PDB entry 7XG1 | electron microscopy, 3.30 A resolution | chains B and D of the 8 polymer chains in the assembly

== Chain B ==
Name: Csf3
Source organism: Pseudomonas aeruginosa
Sequence (220 residues; each row starts with the number of its first residue):
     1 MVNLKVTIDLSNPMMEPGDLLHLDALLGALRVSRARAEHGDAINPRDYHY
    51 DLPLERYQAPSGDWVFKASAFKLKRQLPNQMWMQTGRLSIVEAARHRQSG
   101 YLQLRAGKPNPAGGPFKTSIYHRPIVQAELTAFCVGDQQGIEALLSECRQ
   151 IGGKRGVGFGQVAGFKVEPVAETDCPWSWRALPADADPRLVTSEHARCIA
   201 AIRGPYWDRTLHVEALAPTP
Unresolved in the structure: 1

== Chain D ==
Name: Csf2
Source organism: Pseudomonas aeruginosa
Sequence (348 residues; each row starts with the number of its first residue):
     1 MQIEVTVRNITPIFSAAPGSNYITIDGTINPPPGVSRFPLVRTRMMYVAA
    51 DVGDGVIKSVPLQIVPGNTMRSLLRRTMLKHVIEPALVEKGNKLSIGAYA
   101 TAYSGNATGNPDGVPSSFDEIATMRAHPFIGLFGGGPRMLEGRLMVDSLY
   151 PIHTNAERILGAGYENEMMSGPITQVVWARRMDPILNLGSSEDVEVINGG
   201 AVAANGWIQDLLANSKAAASKKKKAAADEDESDGAAEENGRGLKAFNAHE
   251 VVIPGLKWVWRISLDRPTDAQVGLVLLALNKMTNERIAGGHSKDYGRFVI
   301 DGVSLNGEQVWSQSGITGGEQYFDAVAEAIDGLSSKEFEQFAQSAKEA
Unresolved in the structure: 221-239, 346-348

== How chain B and chain D interact ==
Residue-residue contacts - 12 pairs, chain B then chain D:
  I90(B) - I121(D)  hydrophobic
  V91(B) - R125(D)
  E92(B) - R266(D)  salt bridge
  R95(B) - R266(D)
  R97(B) - F118(D)
  R97(B) - D119(D)  salt bridge
  A106(B) - F118(D)
  G107(B) - S117(D)  hydrogen bond (backbone-side chain)
  G107(B) - F118(D)
  K108(B) - V114(D)
  K108(B) - F118(D)
  P109(B) - F118(D)
Interface residues without a listed pair, chain B (13 interface residues in all): A94, Q98, L104, F116
Interface residues without a listed pair, chain D (11 interface residues in all): P115, S116, A122, E141

== In short ==
13 residues of chain B and 11 residues of chain D are in contact; the contacts include 1 hydrogen bond and 2
salt bridges. Polar contacts include E92(B)-R266(D), R97(B)-D119(D) and G107(B)-S117(D).
Chain B is Csf3 and chain D is Csf2, both from Pseudomonas aeruginosa; the structure, CryoEM structure of type
IV-A Csf-crRNA binary complex, was determined by electron microscopy together with 7XF1, 7XFZ, 7XG0, 7XG2,
7XG3 and 7XG4 from the same study.
